8E1P - chains G and M of the 18 polymer chains in the assembly; structure by X-ray diffraction, 3.82 A resolution.

== Chain G (and M) ==
Name: BG505-SOSIP.v4.1-GT1.2gp120
From: Human immunodeficiency virus 1
Notes: chain M of this document is another copy of the same molecule, construct and numbering; everything in this record applies to it too
Amino-acid sequence (474 residues; each row starts with the number of its first residue; note: 11 numbers in that range are skipped by the numbering (no residue carries them; nothing is unmodelled there)):
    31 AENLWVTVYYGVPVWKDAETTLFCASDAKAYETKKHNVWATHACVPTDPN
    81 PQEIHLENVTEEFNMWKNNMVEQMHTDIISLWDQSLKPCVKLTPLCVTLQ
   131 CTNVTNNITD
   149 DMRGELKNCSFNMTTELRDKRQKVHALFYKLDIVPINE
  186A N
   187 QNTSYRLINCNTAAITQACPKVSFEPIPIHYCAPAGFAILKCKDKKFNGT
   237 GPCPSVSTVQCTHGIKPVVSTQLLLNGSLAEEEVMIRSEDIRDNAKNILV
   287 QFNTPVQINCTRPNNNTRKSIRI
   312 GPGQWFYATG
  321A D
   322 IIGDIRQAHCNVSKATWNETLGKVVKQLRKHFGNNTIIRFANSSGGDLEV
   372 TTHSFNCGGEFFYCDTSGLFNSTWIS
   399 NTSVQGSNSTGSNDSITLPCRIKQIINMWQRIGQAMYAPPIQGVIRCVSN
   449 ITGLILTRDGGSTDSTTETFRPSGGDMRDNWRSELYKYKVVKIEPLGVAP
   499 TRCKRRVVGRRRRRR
Not modelled in the structure: 31, 62-63, 149-151, 399-410, 507-513
Disulfides: Cys54-Cys74, Cys119-Cys205, Cys126-Cys196, Cys131-Cys157, Cys218-Cys247, Cys228-Cys239, Cys296-Cys331, Cys378-Cys445, Cys385-Cys418
Covalent attachments: N-acetylglucosamine (NAG) linked to Asn88, Asn156, Asn160, Asn234, Asn262, Asn295, Asn301, Asn339, Asn355, Asn363, Asn392, Asn448; glycan linked to Asn332

== Chain G / chain M interface ==
Residue-residue contacts (20):
  Glu164(G) with Cys126(M); Arg192(M), salt bridge; Cys196(M); Asn197(M)
  Leu165(G) with Cys126(M); Ile184(M), hydrophobic; Arg192(M)
  Arg166(G) with Pro124(M); Cys126(M), hydrogen bond (backbone-backbone); Val127(M); Arg169(M)
  Asp167(G) with Val127(M); Thr128(M), hydrogen bond (side chain-backbone)
  Lys168(G) with Thr128(M)
  Arg308(G) with Asn197(M), hydrogen bond (side chain-backbone)
  Pro313(G) with Cys196(M); Ala199(M); Ala200(M)
  Gly314(G) with Thr198(M); Ala199(M)
Also at the interface, not in a pair above, chain G (9 interface residues in all): Trp316
Also at the interface, not in a pair above, chain M (13 interface residues in all): Thr123

== Overview ==
The interface between chain G and chain M involves 9 residues on one side and 13 on the other, with 3 hydrogen
bonds and 1 salt bridge. Polar pairs include Glu164(G)-Arg192(M), Asp167(G)-Thr128(M) and Arg308(G)-Asn197(M).
Chain G and chain M are both BG505-SOSIP.v4.1-GT1.2gp120 (Human immunodeficiency virus 1); the structure,
Crystal structure of BG505 SOSIP.v4.1-GT1.2 trimer in complex with gl-PGV20 and PGT124 Fabs, was determined by
X-ray diffraction.
